8URU - chains A and D of the 5 polymer chains in the assembly; structure by electron microscopy, 3.70 A resolution.

[Chain A]
Name: Meiosis-specific protein SPO11
From: Saccharomyces cerevisiae S288C
UniProtKB: P23179 (SPO11_YEAST); residues 1-398 here = UniProt positions 1-398
Chain sequence (435 residues; row label = number of the first residue in the row):
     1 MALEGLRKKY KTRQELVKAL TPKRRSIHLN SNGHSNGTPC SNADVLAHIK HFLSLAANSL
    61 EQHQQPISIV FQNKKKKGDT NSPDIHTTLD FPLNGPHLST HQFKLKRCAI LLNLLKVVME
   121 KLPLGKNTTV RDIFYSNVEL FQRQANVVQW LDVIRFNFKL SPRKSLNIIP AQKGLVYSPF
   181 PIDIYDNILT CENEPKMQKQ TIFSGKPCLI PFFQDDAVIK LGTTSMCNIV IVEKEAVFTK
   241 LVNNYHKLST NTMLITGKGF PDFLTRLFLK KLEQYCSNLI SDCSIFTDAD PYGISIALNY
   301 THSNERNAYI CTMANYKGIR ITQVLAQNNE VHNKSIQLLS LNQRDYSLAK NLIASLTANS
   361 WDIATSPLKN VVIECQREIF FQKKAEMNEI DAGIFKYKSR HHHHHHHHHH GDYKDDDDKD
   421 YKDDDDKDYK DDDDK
Disordered / not traced: 1, 32-39, 77-84, 180, 191-194, 223-227, 247-250, 331-334, 399-435
Differences from the reference sequence: conflict Asn-81 (Ser in P23179), Ser-99 (Cys in P23179), Ser-204 (Pro in P23179), Asn-278 (Lys in P23179), Val-372 (Ile in P23179), Gly-393 (Arg in P23179), Lys-396 (Glu in P23179); expression tag (399-435)
Curated features (UniProtKB/Swiss-Prot):
  - active site: Tyr-135 (O-(5'-phospho-DNA)-tyrosine intermediate)
  - binding site (Mg(2+)): Glu-233, Asp-288
  - mutagenesis: Tyr-135 (Y135F: Loss of activity)
Bound ions: Mg2+: Asp-288, Asp-290
What the authors report for this chain:
  - catalytic residues: Tyr-135
  - Mg2+ coordination: Asp-288, Asp-290
  - catalytic residues: Glu-233, Asp-288 (proposed by the authors, not directly observed)
  - mutagenesis - L112A: unchanged expression
  - mutagenesis - L3A, R7D, L20A: decreased binding to Rec102 or Rec104
  - mutagenesis - L60A: unchanged binding to Meiotic recombination protein REC102

[Chain D]
Molecule: Hairpin DNA
Sequence (48 nucleotides; numbered 1 to 48; the number before each row is that of its first residue):
     1 TAGCAATGTA ATCGTCTATG ACGTTAACGT CATAGACGAT TACATTGC
Disordered / not traced: 1, 24-27

[Chain A / chain D interface]
Residue-residue contacts - 33 pairs, chain A then chain D:
  Lys-76(A) with DT41(D), salt bridge to the phosphate
  Ser-99(A) with DT12(D), phosphate contact
  Thr-100(A) with DT12(D), hydrogen bond to the phosphate
  His-101(A) with DT12(D), phosphate contact
  Arg-107(A) with DC43(D), salt bridge to the phosphate
  Arg-131(A) with DA2(D), phosphate contact; DG3(D), salt bridge to the phosphate
  Arg-143(A) with DA44(D), salt bridge to the phosphate
  Gln-144(A) with DG3(D), phosphate contact
  Ala-171(A) with DG3(D), phosphate contact
  Glu-233(A) with DC48(D), phosphate contact
  Lys-258(A) with DA2(D), base contact
  Gly-259(A) with DG3(D), base contact; DC48(D), base contact
  Phe-260(A) with DG3(D), hydrogen bond to the base; DA5(D), sugar contact; DC48(D), base contact
  Pro-261(A) with DC4(D), sugar contact
  Asp-262(A) with DG3(D), phosphate contact; DC4(D), sugar contact
  Phe-263(A) with DC4(D), hydrogen bond to the phosphate
  Arg-266(A) with DC4(D), phosphate contact; DA5(D), salt bridge to the phosphate
  Tyr-292(A) with DG47(D), sugar contact
  Ile-296(A) with DC48(D), phosphate contact
  Asn-299(A) with DA5(D), phosphate contact
  Arg-344(A) with DA6(D), base contact; DT7(D), hydrogen bond to the sugar; DT46(D), base contact; DG47(D), sugar contact
  Ser-347(A) with DG8(D), hydrogen bond to the phosphate
  Leu-348(A) with DT7(D), phosphate contact
  Asn-351(A) with DT7(D), phosphate contact
Also at the interface, not in a pair above, chain A (30 interface residues in all): Asn-73, Gln-149, Pro-170, Lys-173, Lys-234, Ser-295
Also at the interface, not in a pair above, chain D (15 interface residues in all): DA42

[Overview]
Chain A and chain D form an interface of 30 and 15 residues respectively; the contacts include 5 hydrogen
bonds and 5 salt bridges. Among the polar pairs are Phe-260(A)/DG3(D), Arg-344(A)/DT7(D) and
Thr-100(A)/DT12(D). From the paper: catalytic residues Tyr-135(A), Glu-233(A) and Asp-288(A); L3A, R7D and
L20A of chain A reduce binding to Rec102 or Rec104; 5 substitutions were tested in all.
Here chain A is Meiosis-specific protein SPO11 (Saccharomyces cerevisiae S288C) and chain D is Hairpin DNA.
Entry 8URU (Spo11 core complex with hairpin DNA) was determined by electron microscopy (same publication as
8URQ).
